Entry 6FVX (electron microscopy, 4.90 A resolution (low resolution: residue-level contacts below are approximate; hydrogen-bond / salt-bridge calls are withheld)); this record covers chains Y and S of the 47 polymer chains in the assembly.

Chain Y:
Protein: 26S proteasome complex subunit SEM1
Organism: Saccharomyces cerevisiae (strain ATCC 204508 / S288c)
Reference sequence: O94742 (SEM1_YEAST); numbering as in UniProt (aligned over 1-89)
Chain sequence (89 residues; each row starts with the number of its first residue):
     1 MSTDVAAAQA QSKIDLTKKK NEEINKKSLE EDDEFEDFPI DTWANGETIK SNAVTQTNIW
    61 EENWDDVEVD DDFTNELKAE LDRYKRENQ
UniProt features mapped onto this chain:
  - modified residue: Ser2 (N-acetylserine), Ser12 (Phosphoserine)

Chain S:
Protein: 26S proteasome regulatory subunit RPN3
Organism: Saccharomyces cerevisiae (strain ATCC 204508 / S288c)
Reference sequence: P40016 (RPN3_YEAST); residue numbers follow UniProt; this construct covers 18-492
Chain sequence (475 residues; row label = number of the first residue in the row):
    18 LHHSEKKYAE EDQVQELLKV LNEISKTTLT LDPRYIWRSL KDLSSLRNQE LLNAETLCFT
    78 VNVLYPDSSS FKKNLLKFIT SNHKSSVPGS AELRNSYPAS FYSVNTEKKT IEVTAEINCF
   138 MHLLVQLFLW DSKELEQLVE FNRKVVIPNL LCYYNLRSLN LINAKLWFYI YLSHETLARS
   198 SEEINSDNQN IILRSTMMKF LKIASLKHDN ETKAMLINLI LRDFLNNGEV DSASDFISKL
   258 EYPHTDVSSS LEARYFFYLS KINAIQLDYS TANEYIIAAI RKAPHNSKSL GFLQQSNKLH
   318 CCIQLLMGDI PELSFFHQSN MQKSLLPYYH LTKAVKLGDL KKFTSTITKY KQLLLKDDTY
   378 QLCVRLRSNV IKTGIRIISL TYKKISLRDI CLKLNLDSEQ TVEYMVSRAI RDGVIEAKIN
   438 HEDGFIETTE LLNIYDSEDP QQVFDERIKF ANQLHDEYLV SMRYPEDKKT QQNEK
UniProt features mapped onto this chain:
  - modified residue: Ser454 (Phosphoserine)

Chain Y / chain S interface:
Residue-residue contacts (95; chain Y residue first):
  Met1(Y) - His302(S)
  Met1(Y) - Ser304(S)
  Met1(Y) - Leu307(S)
  Met1(Y) - Asn337(S)
  Met1(Y) - Met338(S)
  Ser2(Y) - Met338(S)
  Thr3(Y) - Asn314(S)
  Thr3(Y) - Met338(S)
  Asp4(Y) - Ile297(S)
  Asp4(Y) - Arg298(S)
  Asp4(Y) - Phe332(S)
  Gln9(Y) - Arg298(S)
  Gln9(Y) - His302(S)
  Ala10(Y) - His302(S)
  Lys13(Y) - Pro301(S)
  Lys13(Y) - His302(S)
  Asp15(Y) - Asn303(S)
  Asp15(Y) - Lys305(S)
  Thr17(Y) - Arg55(S)
  Thr17(Y) - Ser56(S)
  Thr17(Y) - Asp59(S)
  Lys18(Y) - Arg55(S)
  Lys18(Y) - Ser56(S)
  Lys19(Y) - Pro301(S)
  Lys20(Y) - Asp59(S)
  Lys20(Y) - Lys305(S)
  Asn21(Y) - Lys58(S)
  Asn21(Y) - Asp59(S)
  Asn21(Y) - Ser62(S)
  Asn21(Y) - Tyr186(S)
  Glu22(Y) - Ser265(S)
  Glu22(Y) - Ser267(S)
  Glu23(Y) - Pro301(S)
  Glu23(Y) - Asn303(S)
  Glu23(Y) - Lys305(S)
  Glu23(Y) - Ser306(S)
  Ile24(Y) - Lys305(S)
  Asn25(Y) - Phe185(S)
  Asn25(Y) - Tyr186(S)
  Lys26(Y) - Ser267(S)
  Lys26(Y) - Pro301(S)
  Lys26(Y) - Ser306(S)
  Lys27(Y) - Ser304(S)
  Lys27(Y) - Lys305(S)
  Lys27(Y) - Gly308(S)
  Ser28(Y) - Trp147(S)
  Ser28(Y) - Leu189(S)
  Leu29(Y) - Arg239(S)
  Leu29(Y) - Arg271(S)
  Leu29(Y) - Tyr275(S)
  Glu30(Y) - Arg239(S)
  Glu30(Y) - Gly308(S)
  Glu30(Y) - Phe309(S)
  Glu30(Y) - Gln312(S)
  Glu31(Y) - Thr193(S)
  Glu31(Y) - Arg196(S)
  Asp32(Y) - Gly308(S)
  Asp33(Y) - Gly308(S)
  Asp33(Y) - Gln311(S)
  Glu34(Y) - Gly308(S)
  Glu34(Y) - Gln311(S)
  Glu34(Y) - Gln312(S)
  Glu34(Y) - Lys315(S)
  Glu34(Y) - Ser341(S)
  Phe35(Y) - Asn337(S)
  Phe35(Y) - Lys340(S)
  Phe35(Y) - Ser341(S)
  Asp37(Y) - Lys373(S)
  Phe38(Y) - Lys315(S)
  Phe38(Y) - Lys340(S)
  Phe38(Y) - Ser341(S)
  Phe38(Y) - Leu370(S)
  Pro39(Y) - Lys340(S)
  Asp41(Y) - Leu370(S)
  Asp41(Y) - Lys373(S)
  Gly46(Y) - Lys340(S)
  Thr48(Y) - Leu343(S)
  Thr48(Y) - His347(S)
  Thr48(Y) - Tyr367(S)
  Ile49(Y) - Leu343(S)
  Asn52(Y) - Tyr346(S)
  Asn52(Y) - Lys350(S)
  Val54(Y) - His334(S)
  Thr55(Y) - His334(S)
  Thr55(Y) - Gln339(S)
  Thr55(Y) - Tyr346(S)
  Asn58(Y) - His334(S)
  Asn58(Y) - Gln335(S)
  Glu62(Y) - Leu330(S)
  Glu62(Y) - Ser331(S)
  Glu62(Y) - His334(S)
  Trp64(Y) - Glu329(S)
  Trp64(Y) - Leu330(S)
  Trp64(Y) - Lys353(S)
  Asp66(Y) - Lys353(S)
Interface residues without a listed pair, chain Y (47 interface residues in all): Val5, Ile14, Glu47, Ser51, Asp65, Val67
Interface residues without a listed pair, chain S (59 interface residues in all): Tyr52, Leu60, Phe274, Ala300, Ser336, Pro344, Leu354, Lys366, Asp374

In short:
47 residues of chain Y and 59 residues of chain S are in contact.
Chain Y is 26S proteasome complex subunit SEM1 and chain S is 26S proteasome regulatory subunit RPN3, both
from Saccharomyces cerevisiae (strain ATCC 204508 / S288c); the structure, 26S proteasome, s5 state, was
determined by electron microscopy together with 6FVW, 6FVT, 6FVU, 6FVV and 6FVY from the same study.
